7SKK - chain A; structure by X-ray diffraction, 1.65 A resolution.

# Chain A
Molecule: Pertussis toxin subunit 1
Organism: Bordetella pertussis
Notes: EC 2.4.2.-, 2.4.2.30
UniProt: P04977 (TOX1_BORPE); residues 2-182 here correspond to UniProt positions 36-216 (UniProt number = residue number + 34)
Sequence (184 residues; numbered -1 to 182; the number before each row is that of its first residue; numbers below 1 keep their minus sign (Gly-1 is residue -1)):
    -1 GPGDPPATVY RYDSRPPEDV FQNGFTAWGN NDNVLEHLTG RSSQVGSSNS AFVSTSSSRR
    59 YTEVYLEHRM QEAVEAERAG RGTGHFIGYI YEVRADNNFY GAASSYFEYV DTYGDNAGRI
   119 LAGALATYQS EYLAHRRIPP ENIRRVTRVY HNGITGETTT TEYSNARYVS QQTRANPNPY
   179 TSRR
Disordered / not traced: -1 to 0, 181-182
Construct notes: expression tag (-1 to 1); variant Glu34 (Asp68 in P04977); engineered mutation Ser41 (Cys75 in P04977)
Residues lining bound ligands:
  - Adenosine-5-Diphosphoribose (AR6; [(2R,3S,4R,5R)-5-(6-aminopurin-9-yl)-3,4-dihydroxy-oxolan-2-yl]methyl [hydroxy-[[(2R,3S,4R,5S)-3,4,5-trihydroxyoxolan-2-yl]methoxy]phosphoryl] hydrogen phosphate): Arg9, Asp11, Ser12, Arg13, Thr24, Ala25, Trp26, His35, Leu36, Thr37, Gly38, Ser41, Gln42, Ser52, Tyr59, Tyr63, Glu129
  - nicotinamide (NCA): Tyr8, Arg9, Tyr10, Ser52, Thr53, Ser54, Tyr59, Thr60, Tyr63, Glu129
UniProt features mapped onto this chain:
  - active site: His35, Glu129
  - binding site (NAD(+)): Trp26
From the paper describing this entry:
  - binding site for Adenosine-5-Diphosphoribose: Tyr63, Glu129
  - contacts within the chain: His35-Glu129, Ser52-Glu129 (hydrogen bond)
  - catalytic residues: Glu129
  - mutagenesis - Y59A, E129D: abolished catalytic activity
  - mutagenesis - Y63A: decreased catalytic activity
  - mutagenesis - S54Q, V62Y: unchanged catalytic activity
  - mutagenesis - Q127D: decreased catalytic activity on HsGalphai3

# Summary
Chain A binds nicotinamide and Adenosine-5-Diphosphoribose. Curated annotation (UniProt) lists active-site
residues His35 and Glu129 and NAD+-binding residue Trp26. From the paper: the catalytic residue Glu129; Y59A
and E129D abolish catalytic activity; 6 substitutions were tested in all.
Chain A is Pertussis toxin subunit 1 (Bordetella pertussis); the structure, pertussis toxin in complex with
ADPR and Nicotinamide, was determined by X-ray diffraction (same publication as 7SKI, 7SKY, 7SNE and 7U6Z).
